Entry 7PAQ (electron microscopy, 8.90 A resolution (very low resolution: no residue pairs are listed; an interface is given only as per-side residue counts)); this record covers chains p and 3 of the 56 polymer chains in the assembly.

# Chain p
Molecule: 50S ribosomal protein L20
From: Mycoplasma pneumoniae M129
Reference sequence: P78023 (RL20_MYCPN); residues 1-127 here = UniProt positions 1-127
Sequence (127 residues; row label = number of the first residue in the row):
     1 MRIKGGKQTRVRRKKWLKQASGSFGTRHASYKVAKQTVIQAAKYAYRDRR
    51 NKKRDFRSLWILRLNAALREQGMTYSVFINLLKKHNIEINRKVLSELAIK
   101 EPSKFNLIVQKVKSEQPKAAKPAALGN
Disordered / not traced: 115-127

# Chain 3
Molecule: 23S ribosomal RNA
From: Mycoplasma pneumoniae M129
Sequence (2907 nucleotides; each row starts with the number of its first residue):
     1 UACAAUAAGUUACUAAGGGCUUAUGGUGGAUGCCUUGGCACUAAUAGGCG
    51 AUGAAGGACGUGUUAACCUGCGAUAAGCUUCGGGUAGGUGGUAAGAACCU
   101 CAGAUCCGGAGAUUUCCGAAUGGAGCAAUCCGGUAGUUGGAAACAGCUAU
   151 CAUUAAUUGAUGAAUAAAUAGUCAAUUAAAGCAAUACGUGGUGAAGUGAA
   201 ACAUCUCAGUAGCCACAGGAAAAGAAAACGAAUGUGAUUCCGUGUGUAGU
   251 GGCGAGCGAAAGCGGAACAGGCCAAACUUAUCAUUAGAUAGGGGUUGUAG
   301 GGCUUGCAAUGUGGACUUGAAAACGAUAGAAGAAGCUGUUGGAAAGCAGC
   351 GCGCAAAAGGGUGAUAGCCCCGUAUUUGAAAUUGUUUUCAUACCUAGCGA
   401 GAUCCCUGAGUAGCUCGGAAAACGUUAUUUUGAGUGAAUCUGCCCAGACC
   451 AUUGGGUAAGCCUAAAUACUAAUUAGUGACCGAUAGCGAAACAGUACCGU
   501 GAGGGAAAGGUGAAAAGAACCCAGAGAUGGGAGUGAAAUAGAUUCUGAAA
   551 CCAUAUGCCUACAACGUGUCAGAGCACAUUAAUGUGUGAUGGCGUGCGUU
   601 UUGAAGUAUGAGCCGGCGAGUUAUGAUAGCAAGCGUUAGUUAACCAGGAG
   651 AUGGGGAGCUGUAGCGAAAGCGAGUUUUAAAAGAGCGUUUGUUUGUUAUU
   701 AUAGACCCGAAACGGGUUGAGCUAGUCAUGAGCAGGUUGAAGGUUGAGUA
   751 ACAUCAACUGGAGGACCGAACCGACUCUCGUUGAAACGAUAGCGGAUGAC
   801 UUGUGAUUAGGGGUGAAAUUCCAAUCGAAAUCCGUGAUAGCUGGUUCUCG
   851 UCGAAAUAGCUUUAAGGCUAGCGUGAGAUCACAAAUAAGUGGAGGUAAAG
   901 CUACUGAAUGUAUGAUGGCGCCACCUAGGCGUACUGAAUACAAUUAAACU
   951 CUGAAUGCCAUUUAUUUUAUUCUCGCAGUCAGACAGUGGGGGAUAAGCUU
  1001 CAUUGUCAAGAGGGGAAGAGCCCAGAUCAUUAAAUAAGGUCCCCAAAAUA
  1051 UACUAAGUGGAAAAGGAUGUGAAAGUGCUAAAACAGCAAGGAUGUUGGCU
  1101 UAGAAGCAGCCAUCGUUUAAAGAGUGCGUAACAGCUCACUUGUCGAGUGU
  1151 UUUUGCGCCGAAGAUGUAACGGGGCUAAGUAUAUUACCGAAUUUAUGGAU
  1201 AAGAUUUAUAUCUUGUGGUAGACGAGCGUUGUAUUGGAGUUGAAGUCAAA
  1251 GCGUGAGCAUUGGUGGAUCCAAUACAAGUGAGAAUGCCGGCAUGAGUAAC
  1301 GCUUGGGAGUGAGAAUCUCCCAAACCGAUUGACUAAGGUUUCCUGGACCA
  1351 GGGUCGUCCUUCCAGGGUUAGUCUGGACCUAAGCUGAGGCUGAAAAGCGU
  1401 AGGCGAUGGACAACAGGUUAAUAUUCCUGUACUUACAGUUAGACUGAUGG
  1451 AGUGACAAAGAAGGUUUUCCACCCCCAUAAUUGGAUUUGGGGAUAAAUCA
  1501 UAAGGUGGUACAAUAGGCAAAUCCGUUGUGCAUAACAUUGAGUGAUGAUG
  1551 UCGAGUGAAUGAGUGAUCAAGUAGCGAAGGUGGUAUUAAUCAUGCUUUCA
  1601 AGAAAAGCUUCUAGGGUUAAUCUAGCUGUAACCAGUACCGAGAACGAACA
  1651 CACGUAGUCAAGGAGAGGAUCCUAAGGUUAGCGAGUGAACUAUAGCCAAG
  1701 GAACUCUGCAAAUUAACCCCGUAAGUUAGCGAGAAGGGGUGCUUAUGUAA
  1751 AAGUAAGCCGCAGUGAAGAACGAGGGGGGACUGUUUAACUAAAACACAAC
  1801 UCUAUGCCAAACCGUAAGGUGAUGUAUAUGGGGUGACACCUGCCCAGUGC
  1851 UGGAAGGUUAAAGAAGGAGGUUAGCGCAAGCGAAGCUUUUAACUGAAGCC
  1901 CCAGUGAACGGCGGCCGUAACUAUAACGGUCCUAAGGUAGCGAAAUUCCU
  1951 AGUCGGGUAAAUUCCGUCCCGCUUGAAUGGUGUAACCAUCUCUUGACUGU
  2001 CUCGGCUAUAGACUCGGUGAAAUCCAGGUACGGGUGAAGACACCCGUUAG
  2051 GCGCAACGGGACGGAAAGACCCCGUGAAGCUUUACUGUAGCUUAAUAUUG
  2101 AUCAGGACAUUAUCAUGUAGAGAAUAGGUAGGAGCAAUCGAUGCAAGUUC
  2151 GCUAGGACUUGUUGAUGCGAAAGGUGGAAUACUACCCUUGGUUGUGUGCU
  2201 GUUCUAAUUGGUAACUGUUAUCCAGUUUCAAGACAGUGUUAGGUGGGCAG
  2251 UUUGACUGGGGCGGUCGCCUCCUAAAAGGUAACGGAGGCGUACAAAGGUA
  2301 CCUUCAGUACGGUUGGAAAUCGUAUGUAGAGUGUAAUGGUGUAAGGGUGC
  2351 UUGACUGUGAGACAUACAGGUCGAACAGGUGAGAAAUCAGGUCAUAGUGA
  2401 UCCGGUGGUCCAGUAUGGAAUGGCCAUCGCUCAACGGAUAAAAGCUACUC
  2451 CGGGGAUAACAGGCUGAUACUGCCCAAGAGUUCAUAUCGACGGCAGUGUU
  2501 UGGCACCUCGAUGUCGACUCAUCUCAUCCUCGAGCUGAAGCAGGUUCGAA
  2551 GGGUUCGGCUGUUCGCCGAUUAAAGAGAUACGUGAGUUGGGUUCAAACCG
  2601 UCGUGAGACAGGUUGGUCCCUAUCUAUUGUGCCCGUAGGAAGAUUGAAGA
  2651 GUGUUGCUUCUAGUACGAGAGGACCGAAGCGAGGACACCUCUUAUGCUCC
  2701 AGUUGUAGCGCCAGCUGCACCGCUGGGUAGUAACGUGUCUAUUAGAUAAA
  2751 CGCUGAAAGCAUCUAAGUGUGAAACUAUCUCAAAGAUUAAUCUUCCCAUU
  2801 UCGCAAGAAAGUAAGAGCCGUCAAAGACGAUGACGUUGAUAGGUUACAGG
  2851 UGUAAGCAUAGUGAUAUGUUGAGCUGAGUAAUACUAAUUGCUCGAGGACU
  2901 UAUUGGA
Disordered / not traced: 1-7, 923-927, 1560-1569, 2901-2907

# Interface between chain p and chain 3
At this resolution (9 A) residue pairs are not listed: 62 residues of chain p and 77 of chain 3 lie at the interface.

# Summary
62 residues of chain p face 77 of chain 3 across their interface.
Chain p is 50S ribosomal protein L20 and chain 3 is 23S ribosomal RNA, both from Mycoplasma pneumoniae M129;
the structure, 70S ribosome with EF-G, A/P- and P/E-site tRNAs in Mycoplasma pneumoniae cells, was determined
by electron microscopy (same publication as 7OOC, 7OOD, 7P6Z, 7PAH, 7PAI, 7PAJ and 23 further entries).
